PDB entry 7K8S | electron microscopy, 3.40 A resolution | chains B and N of the 9 polymer chains in the assembly

# Chain B
Molecule: Spike glycoprotein
Organism: Severe acute respiratory syndrome coronavirus 2
Reference sequence: P0DTC2 (SPIKE_SARS2); residue numbers follow UniProt; this construct covers 1-1213
Sequence (1259 residues; row label = number of the first residue in the row):
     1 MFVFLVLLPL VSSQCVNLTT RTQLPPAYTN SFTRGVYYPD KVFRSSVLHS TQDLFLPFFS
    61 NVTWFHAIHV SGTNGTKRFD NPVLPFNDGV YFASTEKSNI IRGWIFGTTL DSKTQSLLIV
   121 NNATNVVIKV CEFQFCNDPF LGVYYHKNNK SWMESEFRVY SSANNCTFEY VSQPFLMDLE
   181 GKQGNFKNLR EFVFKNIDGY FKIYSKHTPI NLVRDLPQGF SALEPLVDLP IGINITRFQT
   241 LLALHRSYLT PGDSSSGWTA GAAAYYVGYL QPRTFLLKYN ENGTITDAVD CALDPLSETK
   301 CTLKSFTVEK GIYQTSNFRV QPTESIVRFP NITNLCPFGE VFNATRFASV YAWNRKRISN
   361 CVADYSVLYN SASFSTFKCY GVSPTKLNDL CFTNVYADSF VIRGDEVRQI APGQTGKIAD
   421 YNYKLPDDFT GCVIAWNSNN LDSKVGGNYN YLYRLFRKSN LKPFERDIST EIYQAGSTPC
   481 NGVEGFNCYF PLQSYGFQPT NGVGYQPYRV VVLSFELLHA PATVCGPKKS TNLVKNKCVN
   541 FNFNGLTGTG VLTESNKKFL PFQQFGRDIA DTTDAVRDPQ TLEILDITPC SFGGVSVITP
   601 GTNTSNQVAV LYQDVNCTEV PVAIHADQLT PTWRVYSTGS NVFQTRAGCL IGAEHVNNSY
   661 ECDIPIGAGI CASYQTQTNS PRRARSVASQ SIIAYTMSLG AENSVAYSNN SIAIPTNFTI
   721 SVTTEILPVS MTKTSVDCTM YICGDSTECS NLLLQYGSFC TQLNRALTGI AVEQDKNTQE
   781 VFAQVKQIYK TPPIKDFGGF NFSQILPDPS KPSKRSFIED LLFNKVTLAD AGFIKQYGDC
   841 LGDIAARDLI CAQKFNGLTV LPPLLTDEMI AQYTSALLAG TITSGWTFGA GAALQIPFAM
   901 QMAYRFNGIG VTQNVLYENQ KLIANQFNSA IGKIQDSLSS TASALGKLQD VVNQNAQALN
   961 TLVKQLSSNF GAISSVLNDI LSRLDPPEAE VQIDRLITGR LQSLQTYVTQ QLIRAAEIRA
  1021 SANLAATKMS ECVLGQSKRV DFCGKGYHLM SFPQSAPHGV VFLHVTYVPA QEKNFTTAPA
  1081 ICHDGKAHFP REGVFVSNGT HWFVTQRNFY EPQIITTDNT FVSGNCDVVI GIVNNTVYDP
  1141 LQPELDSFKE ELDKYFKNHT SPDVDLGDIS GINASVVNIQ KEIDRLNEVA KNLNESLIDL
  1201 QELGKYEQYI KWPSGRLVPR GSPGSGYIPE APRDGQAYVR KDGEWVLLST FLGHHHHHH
Not modelled in the structure: 1-26, 70-77, 144-164, 173-185, 246-262, 621-640, 677-688, 828-853, 1148-1259
Construct notes: conflict Pro986 (Lys in P0DTC2), Pro987 (Val in P0DTC2); expression tag (1214-1259)
UniProt features mapped onto this chain:
  - region: Asn280 to Cys301 (Putative superantigen), Arg403 to Asp405 (Integrin-binding motif), Asn448 to Phe456 (Immunodominant HLA epitope recognized by the CD8+), Pro681 to Ala684 (Putative superantigen), Ser816 to Tyr837 (Fusion peptide 1), Lys835 to Phe855 (Fusion peptide 2), Asp1163 to Glu1202 (Heptad repeat 2)
  - site (Cleavage): Arg685, Ser686, Arg815, Ser816
  - glycosylation: Asn17 (N-linked (GlcNAc...) (complex) asparagine), Asn61 (N-linked (GlcNAc...) (hybrid) asparagine), Asn74 (N-linked (GlcNAc...) (complex) asparagine), Asn122 (N-linked (GlcNAc...) (hybrid) asparagine), Asn149 (N-linked (GlcNAc...) (complex) asparagine), Asn165 (N-linked (GlcNAc...) (complex) asparagine), Asn234 (N-linked (GlcNAc...) (high mannose) asparagine), Asn282 (N-linked (GlcNAc...) (complex) asparagine), Thr323 (O-linked (GalNAc) threonine), Ser325 (O-linked (HexNAc...) serine), Asn331 (N-linked (GlcNAc...) (complex) asparagine), Asn343 (N-linked (GlcNAc...) (complex) asparagine), Asn603 (N-linked (GlcNAc...) (hybrid) asparagine), Asn616 (N-linked (GlcNAc...) (complex) asparagine), Asn657 (N-linked (GlcNAc...) (complex) asparagine), Thr676 (O-linked (GlcNAc...) threonine), Thr678 (O-linked (GlcNAc...) threonine), Asn709 (N-linked (GlcNAc...) (high mannose) asparagine), Asn717 (N-linked (GlcNAc...) (hybrid) asparagine), Asn801 (N-linked (GlcNAc...) (hybrid) asparagine) and 6 more in UniProt
  - natural variant: Leu5 (L5F: In strain: Iota/B.1.526), Ser13 (S13I: In strain: Epsilon/B.1.427/B.1.429), Leu18 (L18F: In strain: Beta/B.1.351, Gamma/P.1 and 1 more), Thr19 (T19I: In strain: Omicron/BQ.1.1, Omicron/XBB.1.5 and 1 more; T19R: In strain: Delta/B.1.617.2, Omicron/BA.2 and 4 more), Thr20 (T20N: In strain: Gamma/P.1), Leu24 to Ala27 (sequence variant, change not given here; In strain: Omicron/BA.2, Omicron/BA.2.12.1 and 6 more), Pro26 (P26S: In strain: Gamma/P.1), Gln52 (Q52H: In strain: Omicron/EG.5.1), Ala67 (A67V: In strain: Eta/B.1.525, Omicron/BA.1), His69 to Val70 (deletion: In strain: Alpha/B.1.1.7, Eta/B.1.525 and 5 more), Gly75 (G75V: In strain: Lambda/C.37), Thr76 (T76I: In strain: Lambda/C.37), 82 further natural variant entries in UniProt
  - mutagenesis: His69 to Val70 (Increased incorporation of cleaved spike into virions), Asn121 (N121Q: Partial loss of biliverdin affinity), Arg190 (R190K: Partial loss of biliverdin affinity), Asn234 (N234Q: Increased resistance to neutralizing antibodies), Asn331 (N331Q: Reduced viral infectivity), Asn343 (N343Q: Reduced viral infectivity), Leu452 (L452R: Increased resistance to neutralizing antibodies. Decreases HLA binding to NF9 epitope. Increased binding affinity to human ACE2), Tyr453 (Y453F: Decreased HLA binding to NF9 epitope. Increased binding affinity to human ACE2), Ala475 (A475V: Increased resistance to neutralizing antibodies), Val483 (V483A: Increased resistance to neutralizing antibodies), Glu484 (E484D: Increased replication in human TMEM106B overexpressing cells), Phe490 (F490L: Increased resistance to neutralizing antibodies and human covalescent sera neutralization), 14 further mutagenesis entries in UniProt
Disulfides: Cys131-Cys166, Cys291-Cys301, Cys336-Cys361, Cys379-Cys432, Cys391-Cys525, Cys617-Cys649, Cys662-Cys671, Cys738-Cys760, Cys743-Cys749, Cys1032-Cys1043, Cys1082-Cys1126
Covalent attachments: N-acetylglucosamine (NAG) linked to Asn61, Asn122, Asn165, Asn234, Asn282, Asn603, Asn616, Asn657, Asn709, Asn717, Asn801, Asn1074, Asn1098, Asn1134
Reported in the primary citation:
  - post-translational modification sites: Asn165
  - mutagenesis - R346S, N439K, N440K: decreased binding to C135

# Chain N
Molecule: C002 Fab Light Chain
Organism: Homo sapiens
Notes: antibody fragment or engineered binder
Sequence (214 residues; row label = number of the first residue in the row):
     1 DIQLTQSPSS LSASVGDRVT ITCRASQSIS SYLNWYQQKP GKAPKLLIYA ASSLQSGVPS
    61 RFSGSGSGTD FTLTISSLQP EDFATYYCQQ SYSTPRTFGQ GTKVEIKRTV AAPSVFIFPP
   121 SDEQLKSGTA SVVCLLNNFY PREAKVQWKV DNALQSGNSQ ESVTEQDSKD STYSLSSTLT
   181 LSKADYEKHK VYACEVTHQG LSSPVTKSFN RGEC
Not modelled in the structure: 108-214
Disulfides: Cys23-Cys88

# Interface between chain B and chain N
Pairs across the interface (5; chain B residue first):
  Asn440(B) with Ser52(N); Ser53(N), hydrogen bond (side chain-backbone)
  Lys444(B) with Ser63(N)
  Val445(B) with Ser63(N)
  Thr500(B) with Ser60(N)

# Overview
Chain B and chain N each contribute 4 residues to their interface; the contacts include 1 hydrogen bond. The
hydrogen-bonded pair is Asn440(B)-Ser53(N). Covalently linked N-acetylglucosamine: at Asn61(B), Asn122(B),
Asn165(B), Asn234(B), Asn282(B) and Asn603(B) and 8 more. The paper reports that R346S, N439K and N440K of
chain B reduce binding to C135; a modification site at Asn165(B).
Here chain B is Spike glycoprotein (Severe acute respiratory syndrome coronavirus 2) and chain N is C002 Fab
Light Chain (Homo sapiens). Entry 7K8S (Structure of the SARS-CoV-2 S 2P trimer in complex with the human
neutralizing antibody Fab fragment ...) was determined by electron microscopy together with 7K8O, 7K8P, 7K8R,
7K8V, 7K8W and 7K8Z from the same study.
